1FFK - chains 0 and C of the 29 polymer chains in the assembly; structure by X-ray diffraction, 2.40 A resolution.

# Chain 0
Molecule: 23S RRNA
From: Haloarcula marismortui
Sequence (2922 nucleotides; each row starts with the number of its first residue):
     2 UUGGCUACUAUGCCAGCUGGUGGAUUGCUCGGCUCAGGCGCUGAUGAAGG
    52 ACGUGCCAAGCUGCGAUAAGCCAUGGGGAGCCGCACGGAGGCGAAGAACC
   102 AUGGAUUUCCGAAUGAGAAUCUCUCUAACAAUUGCUUCGCGCAAUGAGGA
   152 ACCCCGAGAACUGAAACAUCUCAGUAUCGGGAGGAACAGAAAACGCAAUG
   202 UGAUGUCGUUAGUAACCGCGAGUGAACGCGAUACAGCCCAAACCGAAGCC
   252 CUCACGGGCAAUGUGGUGUCAGGGCUACCUCUCAUCAGCCGACCGUCUCG
   302 ACGAAGUCUCUUGGAACAGAGCGUGAUACAGGGUGACAACCCCGUACUCG
   352 AGACCAGUACGACGUGCGGUAGUGCCAGAGUAGCGGGGGUUGGAUAUCCC
   402 UCGCGAAUAACGCAGGCAUCGACUGCGAAGGCUAAACACAACCUGAGACC
   452 GAUAGUGAACAAGUAGUGUGAACGAACGCUGCAAAGUACCCUCAGAAGGG
   502 AGGCGAAAUAGAGCAUGAAAUCAGUUGGCGAUCGAGCGACAGGGCAUACA
   552 AGGUCCCUCGACGAAUGACCGACGCGCGAGCGUCCAGUAAGACUCACGGG
   602 AAGCCGAUGUUCUGUCGUACGUUUUGAAAAACGAGCCAGGGAGUGUGUCU
   652 GCAUGGCAAGUCUAACCGGAGUAUCCGGGGAGGCACAGGGAAACCGACAU
   702 GGCCGCAGGGCUUUGCCCGAGGGCCGCCGUCUUCAAGGGCGGGGAGCCAU
   752 GUGGACACGACCCGAAUCCGGACGAUCUACGCAUGGACAAGAUGAAGCGU
   802 GCCGAAAGGCACGUGGAAGUCUGUUAGAGUUGGUGUCCUACAAUACCCUC
   852 UCGUGAUCUAUGUGUAGGGGUGAAAGGCCCAUCGAGUCCGGCAACAGCUG
   902 GUUCCAAUCGAAACAUGUCGAAGCAUGACCUCCGCCGAGGUAGUCUGUGA
   952 GGUAGAGCGACCGAUUGGUGUGUCCGCCUCCGAGAGGAGUCGGCACACCU
  1002 GUCAAACUCCAAACUUACAGACGCCGUUUGACGCGGGGAUUCCGGUGCGC
  1052 GGGGUAAGCCUGUGUACCAGGAGGGGAACAACCCAGAGAUAGGUUAAGGU
  1102 CCCCAAGUGUGGAUUAAGUGUAAUCCUCUGAAGGUGGUCUCGAGCCCUAG
  1152 ACAGCCGGGAGGUGAGCUUAGAAGCAGCUACCCUCUAAGAAAAGCGUAAC
  1202 AGCUUACCGGCCGAGGUUUGAGGCGCCCAAAAUGAUCGGGACUCAAAUCC
  1252 ACCACCGAGACCUGUCCGUACCACUCAUACUGGUAAUCGAGUAGAUUGGC
  1302 GCUCUAAUUGGAUGGAAGUAGGGGUGAAAACUCCUAUGGACCGAUUAGUG
  1352 ACGAAAAUCCUGGCCAUAGUAGCAGCGAUAGUCGGGUGAGAACCCCGACG
  1402 GCCUAAUGGAUAAGGGUUCCUCAGCACUGCUGAUCAGCUGAGGGUUAGCC
  1452 GGUCCUAAGUCAUACCGCAACUCGACUAUGACGAAAUGGGAAACGGGUUA
  1502 AUAUUCCCGUGCCACUAUGCAGUGAAAGUUGACGCCCUGGGGUCGAUCAC
  1552 GCUGGGCAUUCGCCCAGUCGAACCGUCCAACUCCGUGGAAGCCGUAAUGG
  1602 CAGGAAGCGGACGAACGGCGGCAUAGGGAAACGUGAUUCAACCUGGGGCC
  1652 CAUGAAAAGACGAGCAUAGUGUCCGUACCGAGAACCGACACAGGUGUCCA
  1702 UGGCGGCGAAAGCCAAGGCCUGUCGGGAGCAACCAACGUUAGGGAAUUCG
  1752 GCAAGUUAGUCCCGUACCUUCGGAAGAAGGGAUGCCUGCUCCGGAACGGA
  1802 GCAGGUCGCAGUGACUCGGAAGCUCGGACUGUCUAGUAACAACAUAGGUG
  1852 ACCGCAAAUCCGCAAGGACUCGUACGGUCACUGAAUCCUGCCCAGUGCAG
  1902 GUAUCUGAACACCUCGUACAAGAGGACGAAGGACCUGUCAACGGCGGGGG
  1952 UAACUAUGACCCUCUUAAGGUAGCGUAGUACCUUGCCGCAUCAGUAGCGG
  2002 CUUGCAUGAAUGGAUUAACCAGAGCUUCACUGUCCCAACGUUGGGCCCGG
  2052 UGAACUGUACAUUCCAGUGCGGAGUCUGGAGACACCCAGGGGGAAGCGAA
  2102 GACCCUAUGGAGCUUUACUGCAGGCUGUCGCUGAGACGUGGUCGCCGAUG
  2152 UGCAGCAUAGGUAGGAGACACUACACAGGUACCCGCGCUAGCGGGCCACC
  2202 GAGUCAACAGUGAAAUACUACCCGUCGGUGACUGCGACUCUCACUCCGGG
  2252 AGGAGGACACCGAUAGCCGGGCAGUUUGACUGGGGCGGUACGCGCUCGAA
  2302 AAGAUAUCGAGCGCGCCCUAUGGCUAUCUCAGCCGGGACAGAGACCCGGC
  2352 GAAGAGUGCAAGAGCAAAAGAUAGCUUGACAGUGUUCUUCCCAACGAGGA
  2402 ACGCUGACGCGAAAGCGUGGUCUAGCGAACCAAUUAGCCUGCUUGAUGCG
  2452 GGCAAUUGAUGACAGAAAAGCUACCCUAGGGAUAACAGAGUCGUCACUCG
  2502 CAAGAGCACAUAUCGACCGAGUGGCUUGCUACCUCGAUGUCGGUUCCCUC
  2552 CAUCCUGCCCGUGCAGAAGCGGGCAAGGGUGAGGUUGUUCGCCUAUUAAA
  2602 GGAGGUCGUGAGCUGGGUUUAGACCGUCGUGAGACAGGUCGGCUGCUAUC
  2652 UACUGGGUGUGUAAUGGUGUCUGACAAGAACGACCGUAUAGUACGAGAGG
  2702 AACUACGGUUGGUGGCCACUGGUGUACCGGUUGUUCGAGAGAGCACGUGC
  2752 CGGGUAGCCACGCCACACGGGGUAAGAGCUGAACGCAUCUAAGCUCGAAA
  2802 CCCACUUGGAAAAGAGACACCGCCGAGGUCCCGCGUACAAGACGCGGUCG
  2852 AUAGACUCGGGGUGUGCGCGUCGAGGUAACGAGACGUUAAGCCCACGAGC
  2902 ACUAACAGACCAAAGCCAUCAU
Not modelled in the structure: 2-9, 126-128, 715, 971-998, 1161-1206, 1560, 1952-1963, 2137-2236, 2339-2343, 2664-2666, 2915-2923
Construct notes: conflict C560 (U3155 in 3377779)
Metal / ion sites: Mg2+ site 1: G627, A2483, C2534; K+: G2102, G2482, C2536; Mg2+ site 2: A2483, C2533, C2534

# Chain C
Name: Ribosomal protein L4
From: Haloarcula marismortui
UniProt: P12735 (RL4_HALMA); residue numbers follow UniProt; this construct covers 1-246
Chain sequence (246 residues; numbered 1 to 246; the number before each row is that of its first residue):
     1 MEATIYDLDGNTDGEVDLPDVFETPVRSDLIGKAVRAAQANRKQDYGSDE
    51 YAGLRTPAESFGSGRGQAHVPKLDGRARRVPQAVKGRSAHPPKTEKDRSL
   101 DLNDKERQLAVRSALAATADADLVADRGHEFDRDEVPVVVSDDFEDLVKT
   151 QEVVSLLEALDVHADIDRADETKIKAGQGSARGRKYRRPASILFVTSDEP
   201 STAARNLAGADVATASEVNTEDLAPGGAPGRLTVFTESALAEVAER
Construct notes: conflict Leu73 (Gln in P12735)

# How chain 0 and chain C interact
Residue-residue contacts - 52 pairs, chain 0 then chain C:
  U30(0) with Ala181(C), phosphate contact
  C34(0) with Ser48(C), sugar contact; Asp49(C), phosphate contact
  U35(0) with Tyr46(C), sugar contact; Asp49(C), phosphate contact
  U328(0) with Lys149(C), phosphate contact; Thr150(C), phosphate contact
  A449(0) with Lys43(C), phosphate contact; Gln44(C), phosphate contact
  A455(0) with Val84(C), phosphate contact; Lys85(C), phosphate contact
  U457(0) with Ser48(C), phosphate contact; Asp49(C), phosphate contact
  G458(0) with Ala52(C), phosphate contact; Gly53(C), phosphate contact
  G475(0) with Thr56(C), phosphate contact
  G642(0) with Gln82(C), sugar contact
  G646(0) with Lys96(C), phosphate contact
  U647(0) with Lys96(C), phosphate contact; Asp97(C), phosphate contact
  U664(0) with Asn103(C), phosphate contact
  G672(0) with Ala213(C), base contact; Val218(C), base contact
  U675(0) with Ala38(C), phosphate contact; Arg42(C), sugar contact
  C676(0) with Ala38(C), phosphate contact
  C677(0) with Glu217(C), sugar contact
  A750(0) with Asp101(C), phosphate contact
  U751(0) with Leu100(C), phosphate contact; Asp101(C), phosphate contact
  A766(0) with Gly62(C), phosphate contact
  A767(0) with Gly62(C), phosphate contact
  G891(0) with Pro57(C), phosphate contact
  C1305(0) with Gly177(C), phosphate contact; Gly179(C), phosphate contact
  U1306(0) with Gly179(C), phosphate contact
  A1307(0) with Gly226(C), sugar contact
  A1308(0) with Gly226(C), sugar contact
  U1309(0) with Pro189(C), phosphate contact; Ala190(C), phosphate contact
  U1310(0) with Gly128(C), phosphate contact
  C1343(0) with Ala176(C), phosphate contact
  A1352(0) with Pro91(C), sugar contact; Pro92(C), phosphate contact
  U1359(0) with Ser63(C), base contact; Gly66(C), base contact; Ala68(C), base contact
  C1361(0) with Ala83(C), sugar contact
  A2100(0) with Gly64(C), phosphate contact; Gly66(C), phosphate contact
  A2101(0) with Gly64(C), phosphate contact; Gly66(C), phosphate contact
Also at the interface, not in a pair above, chain 0 (42 interface residues in all): A327, A329, C330, G641, G657, A674, G765, U1362
Also at the interface, not in a pair above, chain C (59 interface residues in all): Ala40, Asn41, Arg65, Gln67, His69, Arg76, Ala77, Glu95, Leu102, Asp104, Glu106, Lys175, Gln178, Ala203, Asn206, Leu207, Ala208, Thr214, Asn219

# Summary
Chain 0 and chain C form an interface of 42 and 59 residues respectively. The Mg2+ site 1 is built by G627(0),
A2483(0) and C2534(0). G2102(0), G2482(0) and C2536(0) form the K+ site.
Here chain 0 is 23S RRNA and chain C is Ribosomal protein L4, both from Haloarcula marismortui. Entry 1FFK
(Crystal structure of the large ribosomal subunit from haloarcula marismortui at 2.4 angstrom resolution) was
determined by X-ray diffraction.
